9CH5 - chains C and D of the 4 polymer chains in the assembly; structure by X-ray diffraction, 2.00 A resolution.

== Chain C ==
Name: TP-methylase family protein
Organism: Shewanella oneidensis
UniProt: Q8EGW3 (Q8EGW3_SHEON); numbering as in UniProt (aligned over 1-263)
Amino-acid sequence (263 residues; each row starts with the number of its first residue):
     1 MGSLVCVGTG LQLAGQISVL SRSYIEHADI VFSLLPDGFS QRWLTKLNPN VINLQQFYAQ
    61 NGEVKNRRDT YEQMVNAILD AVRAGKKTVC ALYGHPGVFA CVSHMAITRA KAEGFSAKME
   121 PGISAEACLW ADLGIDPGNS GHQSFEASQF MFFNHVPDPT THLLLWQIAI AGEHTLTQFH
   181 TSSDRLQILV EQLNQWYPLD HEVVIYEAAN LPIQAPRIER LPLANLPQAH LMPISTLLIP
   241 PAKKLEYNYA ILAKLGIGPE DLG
Unresolved in the structure: 1
Small-molecule neighbours: S-adenosylhomocysteine (SAH): Leu11, Tyr93, Gly94, His95, Val98, Phe99, Ala100, Ser124, Ala125, Trp166, Gln167, Tyr206, Glu207, Ala208, Asn210, Pro233, Ile234, Ser235, Thr236

== Chain D ==
Name: Extradiol ring-cleavage dioxygenase LigAB LigA subunit domain-containing protein
Organism: Shewanella oneidensis
UniProt: Q8EGW2 (Q8EGW2_SHEON); residue numbers follow UniProt; this construct covers 1-71
Amino-acid sequence (78 residues; row label = number of the first residue in the row; numbers below 1 keep their minus sign (Met-6 is residue -6)):
    -6 MHHHHHHMSG LSDFFTQLGQ DAQLMEDYKQ NPEAVMRAHG LTDEQINAVM TGDMEKLKTL
    54 SGDSSYQSYD VISHGNGD
Unresolved in the structure: -6 to 3, 55-61, 66-71
Sequence notes: initiating methionine (-6); expression tag (-5 to 0); engineered mutation Asp63 (Leu in Q8EGW2)

== Interface between chain C and chain D ==
Residue-residue contacts - 46 pairs, chain C then chain D:
  Leu13(C) with Phe8(D), hydrophobic; Thr9(D); Gly12(D)
  Ala14(C) with Thr9(D); Gln13(D)
  Gly15(C) with Gly12(D)
  Phe39(C) with Ser5(D); Phe8(D), hydrophobic; Leu50(D); Lys51(D); Ser54(D)
  Arg42(C) with Ser5(D); Ser54(D), hydrogen bond (side chain-backbone)
  Trp43(C) with Thr9(D)
  Tyr58(C) with Tyr62(D), hydrogen bond (side chain-backbone); Asp63(D)
  Arg67(C) with Asp63(D); Val64(D)
  Tyr71(C) with Tyr62(D), hydrogen bond (side chain-backbone); Val64(D), hydrogen bond (side chain-backbone); Ile65(D)
  Leu92(C) with Tyr62(D), hydrophobic
  Tyr93(C) with Tyr62(D), hydrogen bond (side chain-backbone)
  Phe99(C) with Ile65(D)
  Ala100(C) with Tyr62(D); Ile65(D)
  Cys101(C) with Tyr62(D); Ile65(D), hydrogen bond (backbone-backbone)
  Val102(C) with Tyr62(D), hydrogen bond (backbone-side chain)
  Glu146(C) with Val64(D); Ile65(D)
  Gln167(C) with Val64(D); Ile65(D), hydrogen bond (side chain-backbone)
  Ile170(C) with Asp63(D); Val64(D), hydrophobic
  Pro212(C) with Phe8(D); Leu11(D), hydrophobic; Gly12(D); Met18(D), hydrophobic
  Ile213(C) with Phe8(D), hydrophobic; Leu11(D), hydrophobic; Tyr21(D); Val42(D), hydrophobic; Met47(D), hydrophobic; Leu50(D), hydrophobic
  Gln214(C) with Met47(D)
Other interface residues (no listed pair), chain C (27 interface residues in all): Arg22, Leu34, Asp37, Lys46, Leu211, Pro233
Other interface residues (no listed pair), chain D (20 interface residues in all): Leu4, Asp6, Phe7

== In short ==
27 residues of chain C and 20 residues of chain D are in contact; the contacts include 8 hydrogen bonds. Among
the polar pairs are Arg42(C)-Ser54(D), Tyr58(C)-Tyr62(D) and Tyr71(C)-Tyr62(D). Ligands of chain C:
S-adenosylhomocysteine.
Here chain C is TP-methylase family protein and chain D is Extradiol ring-cleavage dioxygenase LigAB LigA
subunit domain-containing protein, both from Shewanella oneidensis. Entry 9CH5 (Structure of the
alpha-N-methyltransferase (SonM) and RiPP precursor (SonA-L63D) heteromeric complex (bound to SAM)) was
determined by X-ray diffraction together with 9CGW, 9CH0, 9CH1, 9CH2, 9CH3, 9CH7, 9CHI and 9CHK from the same
study.
